7AE5 - chains E and A of the 12 polymer chains in the assembly; structure by X-ray diffraction, 2.19 A resolution.

== Chain E (and A) ==
Name: Phenolic acid decarboxylase
Organism: Sedimentibacter hydroxybenzoicus
Notes: EC 4.1.1.63, 4.1.1.61; chain A of this document is another copy of the same molecule, construct and numbering; everything in this record applies to it too
UniProtKB: Q9S4M7 (YCLC_SEDHY); residues 1-480 here = UniProt positions 1-480
Chain sequence (480 residues; row label = number of the first residue in the row):
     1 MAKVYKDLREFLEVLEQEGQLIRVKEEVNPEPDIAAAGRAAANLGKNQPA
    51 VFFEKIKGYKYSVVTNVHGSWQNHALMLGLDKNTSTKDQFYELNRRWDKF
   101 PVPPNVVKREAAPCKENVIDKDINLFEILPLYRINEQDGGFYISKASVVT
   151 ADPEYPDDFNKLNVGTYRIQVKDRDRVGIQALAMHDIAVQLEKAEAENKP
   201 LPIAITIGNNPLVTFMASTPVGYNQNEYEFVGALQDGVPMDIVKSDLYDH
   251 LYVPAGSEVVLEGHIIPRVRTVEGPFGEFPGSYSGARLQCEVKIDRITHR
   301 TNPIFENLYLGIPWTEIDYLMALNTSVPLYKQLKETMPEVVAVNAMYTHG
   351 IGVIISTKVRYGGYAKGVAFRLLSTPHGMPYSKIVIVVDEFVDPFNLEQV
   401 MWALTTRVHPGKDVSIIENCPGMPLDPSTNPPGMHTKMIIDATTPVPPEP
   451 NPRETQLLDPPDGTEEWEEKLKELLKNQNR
Disordered / not traced: 1, 152-158, 479-480 (chain A: 1-2, 152-158, 184-186, 479-480)
Ion coordination: rubidium ion site 1: Val-164, Met-216, Thr-219, Tyr-223, Glu-227; rubidium ion site 2: Arg-407, Asp-413, Asp-441, Thr-443
UniProt features mapped onto this chain:
  - active site: Glu-278 (Proton donor)
  - binding site (prenylated FMN): Asn-163 to Arg-168, Met-184, His-185
  - binding site (Mn(2+)): Asn-163, His-185, Glu-227

== Chain E / chain A interface ==
Residue-residue contacts (161; chain E residue first):
  Ile-22(E) / Leu-471(A)
  Ile-22(E) / Leu-474(A)  hydrophobic
  Ile-22(E) / Leu-475(A)  hydrophobic
  Val-28(E) / Trp-467(A)  hydrophobic
  Pro-32(E) / Asp-462(A)
  Asp-33(E) / Trp-467(A)
  Ala-35(E) / Pro-461(A)  hydrophobic
  Ala-36(E) / Pro-461(A)
  Ala-36(E) / Asp-462(A)
  Ala-36(E) / Gly-463(A)
  Ala-36(E) / Thr-464(A)
  Ala-36(E) / Trp-467(A)
  Ala-37(E) / Trp-467(A)  hydrophobic
  Ala-37(E) / Leu-471(A)
  Arg-39(E) / Pro-461(A)
  Arg-39(E) / Thr-464(A)
  Ala-40(E) / Thr-464(A)
  Ala-40(E) / Trp-467(A)
  Ala-40(E) / Glu-468(A)
  Ala-41(E) / Leu-471(A)
  Asn-43(E) / Thr-464(A)
  Asn-43(E) / Glu-468(A)  hydrogen bond
  Asn-135(E) / Leu-458(A)
  Glu-136(E) / Asp-462(A)
  Gly-277(E) / Leu-458(A)
  Glu-278(E) / Leu-458(A)
  Pro-280(E) / Trp-402(A)  hydrogen bond (backbone-side chain)
  Gly-281(E) / Leu-457(A)
  Gly-281(E) / Leu-458(A)  hydrogen bond (backbone-backbone)
  Ser-282(E) / Thr-455(A)  hydrogen bond
  Ser-282(E) / Gln-456(A)  hydrogen bond (side chain-backbone)
  Ser-282(E) / Leu-457(A)
  Ser-282(E) / Leu-458(A)
  Tyr-283(E) / Gln-456(A)  hydrogen bond (backbone-backbone)
  Tyr-283(E) / Leu-457(A)
  Tyr-283(E) / Leu-458(A)  hydrophobic
  Tyr-309(E) / Pro-461(A)
  Leu-310(E) / Leu-458(A)
  Gly-311(E) / Leu-458(A)
  Ile-312(E) / Trp-402(A)  hydrophobic
  Ile-312(E) / Leu-458(A)
  Pro-313(E) / Gln-399(A)  hydrogen bond (backbone-side chain)
  Pro-313(E) / Trp-402(A)
  Trp-314(E) / Glu-398(A)
  Tyr-347(E) / Met-401(A)  hydrophobic
  Thr-348(E) / Thr-405(A)  hydrogen bond
  Thr-348(E) / Thr-406(A)
  Ile-351(E) / Thr-405(A)
  Gly-352(E) / Thr-405(A)
  Lys-383(E) / Leu-404(A)
  Lys-383(E) / Thr-405(A)  hydrogen bond (side chain-backbone)
  Lys-383(E) / Val-408(A)  hydrogen bond (side chain-backbone)
  Lys-383(E) / Pro-410(A)
  Ile-384(E) / Leu-404(A)
  Leu-397(E) / Leu-397(A)  hydrophobic
  Leu-397(E) / Glu-398(A)
  Glu-398(E) / Trp-314(A)
  Gln-399(E) / Pro-313(A)
  Met-401(E) / Tyr-347(A)  hydrophobic
  Met-401(E) / Leu-397(A)  hydrophobic
  Trp-402(E) / Pro-280(A)  hydrogen bond (side chain-backbone)
  Trp-402(E) / Pro-313(A)
  Leu-404(E) / Lys-383(A)
  Leu-404(E) / Ile-384(A)
  Thr-405(E) / Thr-348(A)  hydrogen bond
  Thr-405(E) / Ile-351(A)
  Thr-405(E) / Gly-352(A)
  Thr-405(E) / Lys-383(A)  hydrogen bond (backbone-side chain)
  Thr-405(E) / Asp-426(A)
  Thr-406(E) / Asp-426(A)
  Thr-406(E) / Pro-427(A)
  Thr-406(E) / Ser-428(A)
  Arg-407(E) / Ser-428(A)
  Val-408(E) / Lys-383(A)  hydrogen bond (backbone-side chain)
  Val-408(E) / Ser-428(A)  hydrogen bond (backbone-side chain)
  His-409(E) / Ser-428(A)
  His-409(E) / Asn-430(A)  hydrogen bond (side chain-backbone)
  His-409(E) / Thr-436(A)
  Pro-410(E) / Lys-383(A)
  Pro-410(E) / Ile-416(A)
  Pro-410(E) / Thr-436(A)
  Gly-411(E) / Thr-436(A)
  Val-414(E) / Ile-416(A)  hydrophobic
  Val-414(E) / Met-438(A)  hydrophobic
  Ile-416(E) / Pro-410(A)
  Ile-416(E) / Val-414(A)  hydrophobic
  Glu-418(E) / Gly-411(A)
  Pro-424(E) / Arg-453(A)  hydrogen bond (backbone-side chain)
  Leu-425(E) / Arg-453(A)
  Asp-426(E) / Thr-405(A)
  Asp-426(E) / Thr-406(A)
  Asp-426(E) / Arg-453(A)
  Pro-427(E) / Thr-406(A)
  Pro-427(E) / Arg-407(A)
  Pro-427(E) / Pro-452(A)
  Pro-427(E) / Arg-453(A)
  Pro-427(E) / Thr-455(A)
  Ser-428(E) / Thr-406(A)  hydrogen bond (side chain-backbone)
  Ser-428(E) / Val-408(A)  hydrogen bond (side chain-backbone)
  Ser-428(E) / His-409(A)
  Thr-429(E) / Pro-452(A)
  Asn-430(E) / His-409(A)  hydrogen bond (backbone-side chain)
  Asn-430(E) / Pro-452(A)
  Thr-436(E) / His-409(A)
  Thr-436(E) / Pro-410(A)
  Thr-436(E) / Gly-411(A)
  Met-438(E) / Pro-410(A)  hydrophobic
  Met-438(E) / Met-438(A)  hydrophobic
  Pro-452(E) / Pro-427(A)
  Pro-452(E) / Thr-429(A)
  Pro-452(E) / Asn-430(A)
  Arg-453(E) / Pro-424(A)  hydrogen bond (side chain-backbone)
  Arg-453(E) / Leu-425(A)
  Arg-453(E) / Pro-427(A)
  Thr-455(E) / Ser-282(A)  hydrogen bond
  Gln-456(E) / Ser-282(A)
  Gln-456(E) / Tyr-283(A)  hydrogen bond (backbone-backbone)
  Leu-457(E) / Gly-281(A)
  Leu-457(E) / Ser-282(A)
  Leu-457(E) / Tyr-283(A)
  Leu-458(E) / Asn-135(A)
  Leu-458(E) / Gly-277(A)
  Leu-458(E) / Glu-278(A)
  Leu-458(E) / Gly-281(A)  hydrogen bond (backbone-backbone)
  Leu-458(E) / Ser-282(A)
  Leu-458(E) / Tyr-283(A)
  Leu-458(E) / Gly-311(A)
  Leu-458(E) / Ile-312(A)
  Asp-459(E) / Asn-135(A)
  Pro-461(E) / Ala-35(A)  hydrophobic
  Pro-461(E) / Ala-36(A)
  Pro-461(E) / Arg-39(A)
  Pro-461(E) / Tyr-309(A)
  Asp-462(E) / Pro-32(A)
  Asp-462(E) / Ala-36(A)
  Asp-462(E) / Glu-136(A)
  Gly-463(E) / Ala-36(A)
  Thr-464(E) / Ala-36(A)
  Thr-464(E) / Arg-39(A)
  Thr-464(E) / Ala-40(A)
  Thr-464(E) / Asn-43(A)
  Trp-467(E) / Val-24(A)  hydrophobic
  Trp-467(E) / Val-28(A)  hydrophobic
  Trp-467(E) / Asp-33(A)  hydrogen bond
  Trp-467(E) / Ala-36(A)
  Trp-467(E) / Ala-37(A)  hydrophobic
  Trp-467(E) / Ala-40(A)
  Glu-468(E) / Ala-40(A)
  Glu-468(E) / Asn-43(A)
  Lys-470(E) / Glu-26(A)  salt bridge
  Leu-471(E) / Ile-22(A)
  Leu-471(E) / Ala-37(A)
  Leu-471(E) / Ala-40(A)  hydrophobic
  Leu-471(E) / Ala-41(A)
  Leu-471(E) / Val-51(A)  hydrophobic
  Lys-472(E) / Leu-44(A)
  Leu-474(E) / Ile-22(A)  hydrophobic
  Leu-474(E) / Arg-23(A)
  Leu-474(E) / Val-24(A)  hydrophobic
  Gln-478(E) / Leu-21(A)  hydrogen bond (side chain-backbone)
  Gln-478(E) / Arg-23(A)  hydrogen bond (side chain-backbone)
Interface residues without a listed pair, chain E (90 interface residues in all): Val-24, Glu-26, Leu-44, Asn-47, Pro-49, Val-51, Phe-53, Ile-134, Phe-391, Asn-396, Lys-412, Pro-432, Ile-440, Asn-451, Pro-460, Leu-475
Interface residues without a listed pair, chain A (89 interface residues in all): Lys-46, Asn-47, Phe-53, Trp-71, Ile-134, Leu-310, Tyr-319, Phe-391, Pro-432, Lys-437, Asp-459, Pro-460, Lys-470, Lys-472

== Summary ==
Chain E and chain A form an interface of 90 and 89 residues respectively, with 27 hydrogen bonds and 1 salt
bridge. Polar pairs include Lys-470(E)/Glu-26(A), Asn-43(E)/Glu-468(A) and Pro-280(E)/Trp-402(A). From
UniProt: active-site residue Glu-278(E), 8 prenylated FMN-binding residues and 3 Mn2+-binding residues on
chain E.
Chain E and chain A are both Phenolic acid decarboxylase (Sedimentibacter hydroxybenzoicus); the structure,
Structure of Sedimentibacter hydroxybenzoicus vanillic acid decarboxylase (ShVdcCD) in open form, was
determined by X-ray diffraction.
